Entry 3SHJ (X-ray diffraction, 2.80 A resolution); this record covers chains A and B of the 28 polymer chains in the assembly.

# Chain A
Protein: Proteasome component Y7
Source organism: Saccharomyces cerevisiae
Notes: EC 3.4.25.1
UniProt: P23639 (PSA2_YEAST); the construct lacks a stretch of the UniProt sequence and is renumbered around it, so the offset changes along the chain: 4-102 = UniProt 1-99; 103-147 = UniProt 101-145; 148-200 = UniProt 147-199; 202-209 = UniProt 200-207; 2 more segments
Amino-acid sequence (250 residues; each row starts with the number of its first residue; note: 1 number in that range is skipped by the numbering (no residue carries it; nothing is unmodelled there); a row labelled like 21A-21B holds insertion residues (21A, then the next letters in order)):
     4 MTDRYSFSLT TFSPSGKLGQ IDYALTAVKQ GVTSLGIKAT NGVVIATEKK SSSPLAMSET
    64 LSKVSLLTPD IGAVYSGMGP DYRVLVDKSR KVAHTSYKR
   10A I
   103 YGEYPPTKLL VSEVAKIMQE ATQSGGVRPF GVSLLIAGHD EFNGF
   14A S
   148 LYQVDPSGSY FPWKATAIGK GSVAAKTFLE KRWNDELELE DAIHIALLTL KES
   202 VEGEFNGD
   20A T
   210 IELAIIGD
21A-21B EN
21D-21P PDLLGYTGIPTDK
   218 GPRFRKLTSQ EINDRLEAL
Swiss-Prot annotation at these positions:
  - cross-link: Lys110 (Glycyl lysine isopeptide (Lys-Gly) (interchain with G-Cter in ubiquitin))

# Chain B
Protein: Proteasome component Y13
Source organism: Saccharomyces cerevisiae
Notes: EC 3.4.25.1
UniProt: P23638 (PSA4_YEAST); the construct lacks a stretch of the UniProt sequence and is renumbered around it, so the offset changes along the chain: 4-63 = UniProt 2-61; 64-144 = UniProt 63-143; 145-200 = UniProt 145-200; 202-204 = UniProt 201-203; 2 more segments
Amino-acid sequence (244 residues; row label = number of the first residue in the row; note: 1 number in that range is skipped by the numbering (no residue carries it; nothing is unmodelled there); a row labelled like 20A-20B holds insertion residues (20A, then the next letters in order)):
     4 GSRRYDSRTT IFSPEGRLYQ VEYALESISH AGTAIGIMAS DGIVLAAERK VTSTLLEQDT
   63A S
    64 TEKLYKLNDK IAVAVAGLTA DAEILINTAR IHAQNYLKTY NEDIPVEILV RRLSDIKQGY
   124 TQHGGLRPFG VSFIYAGYDD R
   14A Y
   145 GYQLYTSNPS GNYTGWKAIS VGANTSAAQT LLQMDYKDDM KVDDAIELAL KTLSKT
   202 TDS
20A-20B SA
   205 LTYDRLEFAT IR
21A-21B KG
   217 AN
21C-21D DG
   219 E
   21E V
   220 YQKIFKPQEI KDILVKTGIT
Swiss-Prot annotation at these positions:
  - cross-link (Glycyl lysine isopeptide (Lys-Gly)): Lys101 (interchain with G-Cter in ubiquitin), Lys199 (interchain with G-Cter in ubiquitin), Lys225 (interchain with G-Cter in ubiquitin)

# Interface between chain A and chain B
Contacting residue pairs (63; chain A residue first):
  Arg7(A) - Ser5(B)
  Tyr8(A) - Ser5(B)
  Tyr8(A) - Tyr8(B)
  Ser9(A) - Gly127(B)
  Ser9(A) - Leu129(B)
  Phe10(A) - Ser5(B)
  Phe10(A) - Tyr8(B)
  Phe10(A) - Asp9(B)
  Phe10(A) - Gly128(B)
  Ser11(A) - Gly128(B)  hydrogen bond (backbone-backbone)
  Ser11(A) - Leu129(B)
  Ser11(A) - Arg130(B)  hydrogen bond (side chain-backbone)
  Thr13(A) - Arg130(B)
  Thr14(A) - Ser10(B)
  Thr14(A) - Thr12(B)
  Thr14(A) - Gln23(B)
  Phe15(A) - Gln23(B)
  Phe15(A) - Tyr26(B)
  Phe15(A) - Ala27(B)  hydrophobic
  Phe15(A) - Ser30(B)
  Phe15(A) - Arg130(B)
  Phe15(A) - Pro131(B)
  Phe15(A) - Gly133(B)
  Ser16(A) - Tyr26(B)
  Pro17(A) - Tyr26(B)  hydrophobic
  Pro17(A) - Glu29(B)
  Ser18(A) - Glu29(B)
  Ser18(A) - His33(B)
  Gly19(A) - Tyr26(B)
  Gly19(A) - Glu29(B)
  Gly19(A) - Ser30(B)  hydrogen bond (backbone-side chain)
  Lys41(A) - Glu60(B)  salt bridge
  Ser114(A) - Glu86(B)
  Lys118(A) - Ile87(B)
  Gln121(A) - Ala83(B)
  Gln121(A) - Asp84(B)  hydrogen bond
  Gln121(A) - Ile87(B)
  Gln121(A) - Arg130(B)
  Thr124(A) - Arg130(B)  hydrogen bond (backbone-side chain)
  Gln125(A) - Tyr123(B)
  Gln125(A) - Leu129(B)
  Gln125(A) - Arg130(B)  hydrogen bond (side chain-backbone)
  Gln125(A) - Phe132(B)
  Gly127(A) - Leu129(B)
  Tyr149(A) - Thr63(B)
  Ser154(A) - Ala83(B)
  Gly155(A) - Ala83(B)
  Ser156(A) - Ala83(B)
  Tyr157(A) - Glu86(B)  hydrogen bond
  Pro159(A) - Leu59(B)
  Pro159(A) - Glu60(B)  hydrogen bond (backbone-backbone)
  Pro159(A) - Thr63(B)
  Pro159(A) - Ser63A(B)
  Trp160(A) - Ser56(B)
  Trp160(A) - Leu58(B)
  Lys161(A) - Thr57(B)
  Lys161(A) - Leu58(B)  hydrogen bond (backbone-backbone)
  Lys161(A) - Leu59(B)
  Lys161(A) - Glu60(B)
  Ala162(A) - Leu58(B)
  Lys173(A) - Leu58(B)
  Glu177(A) - Thr57(B)  hydrogen bond
  Glu177(A) - Leu58(B)
Also at the interface, not in a pair above, chain A (35 interface residues in all): Leu21, Ser126, Phe158, Leu176, Trp180
Also at the interface, not in a pair above, chain B (32 interface residues in all): Leu81, Thr82

# Summary
The interface between chain A and chain B involves 35 residues on one side and 32 on the other, with 10
hydrogen bonds and 1 salt bridge. Among the polar pairs are Lys41(A)-Glu60(B), Ser11(A)-Arg130(B) and
Gly19(A)-Ser30(B).
Chain A is Proteasome component Y7 and chain B is Proteasome component Y13, both from Saccharomyces
cerevisiae; the structure, Proteasome in complex with hydroxyurea derivative HU10, was determined by X-ray
diffraction.
